3PKC - chain A; structure by X-ray diffraction, 1.47 A resolution.

== Chain A ==
Name: Methionine aminopeptidase
From: Mycobacterium tuberculosis
Notes: EC 3.4.11.18
UniProtKB: P0A5J2 (AMPM_MYCTU); residue numbers follow UniProt; this construct covers 1-285
Chain sequence (285 residues; row label = number of the first residue in the row):
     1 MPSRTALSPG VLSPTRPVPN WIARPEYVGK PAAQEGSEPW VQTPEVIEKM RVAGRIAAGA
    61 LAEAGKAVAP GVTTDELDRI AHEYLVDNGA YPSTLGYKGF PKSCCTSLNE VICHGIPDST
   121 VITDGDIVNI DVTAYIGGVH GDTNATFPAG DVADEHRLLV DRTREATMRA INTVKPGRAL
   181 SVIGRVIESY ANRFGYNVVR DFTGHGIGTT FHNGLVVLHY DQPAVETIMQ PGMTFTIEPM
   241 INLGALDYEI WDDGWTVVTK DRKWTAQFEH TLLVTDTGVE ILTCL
Unresolved in the structure: 1-3, 285
Bound ions: Mn2+ site 1: Asp-131, Asp-142, Glu-269 (together with Y08); Mn2+ site 2: Asp-142, His-205, Glu-238, Glu-269 (together with Y08)
Small-molecule neighbours: Y08 ((E,2R,3R,4S,5R)-N-[[(3S)-1-cyclopropylcarbonylpiperidin-3-yl]methyl]-2-methoxy-8,8-dimethyl-3,4,5-tris(oxidanyl)non-6-enamide): Glu-35, Gly-36, Thr-94, Tyr-97, Phe-100, Cys-105, Cys-113, His-114, Asp-131, Thr-133, Asp-142, Phe-202, Thr-203, His-205, Phe-211, His-212, Asn-213, Gly-214, Val-216, Glu-238, Met-240, Trp-255, Gln-267, Glu-269

== In short ==
Bound to chain A: compound Y08. Asp-131, Asp-142 and Glu-269 form the Mn2+ site 1. Asp-142, His-205, Glu-238
and Glu-269 coordinate Mn2+ site 2.
Chain A is Methionine aminopeptidase (Mycobacterium tuberculosis); the structure, M. tuberculosis MetAP with
bengamide analog Y08, in Mn form, was determined by X-ray diffraction together with 3PKA, 3PKB, 3PKD and 3PKE
from the same study.
